Entry 8T3S (electron microscopy, 3.07 A resolution); this record covers chains A and B of the 5 polymer chains in the assembly.

# Chain A
Molecule: Guanine nucleotide-binding protein G(q) subunit alpha
From: Homo sapiens
Amino-acid sequence (230 residues; numbered 5 to 246; 12 numbers in that range are skipped by the numbering (no residue carries them; nothing is unmodelled there); the number before each row is that of its first residue):
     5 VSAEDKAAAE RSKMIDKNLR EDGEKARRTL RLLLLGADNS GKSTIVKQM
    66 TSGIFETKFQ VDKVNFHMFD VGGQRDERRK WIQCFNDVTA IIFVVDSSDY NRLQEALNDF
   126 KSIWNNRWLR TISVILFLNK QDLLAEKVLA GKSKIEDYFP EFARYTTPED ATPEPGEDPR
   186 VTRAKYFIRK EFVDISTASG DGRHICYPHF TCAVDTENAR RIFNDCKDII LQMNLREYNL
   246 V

# Chain B
Molecule: Guanine nucleotide-binding protein G(I)/G(S)/G(T) subunit beta-1
From: Homo sapiens
UniProtKB: P62873 (GBB1_HUMAN); residues 2-340 here = UniProt positions 2-340
Amino-acid sequence (342 residues; each row starts with the number of its first residue):
     2 SELDQLRQEA EQLKNQIRDA RKACADATLS QITNNIDPVG RIQMRTRRTL RGHLAKIYAM
    62 HWGTDSRLLV SASQDGKLII WDSYTTNKVH AIPLRSSWVM TCAYAPSGNY VACGGLDNIC
   122 SIYNLKTREG NVRVSRELAG HTGYLSCCRF LDDNQIVTSS GDTTCALWDI ETGQQTTTFT
   182 GHTGDVMSLS LAPDTRLFVS GACDASAKLW DVREGMCRQT FTGHESDINA ICFFPNGNAF
   242 ATGSDDATCR LFDLRADQEL MTYSHDNIIC GITSVSFSKS GRLLLAGYDD FNCNVWDALK
   302 ADRAGVLAGH DNRVSCLGVT DDGMAVATGS WDSFLKIWNG SS
Differences from the reference sequence: expression tag (341-343)

# Interface between chain A and chain B
Contacting residue pairs - 52 pairs, chain A then chain B:
  Ala13(A) - Asn88(B)
  Arg15(A) - Val90(B)  hydrogen bond (side chain-backbone)
  Arg15(A) - His91(B)
  Ser16(A) - Asn88(B)
  Ser16(A) - Lys89(B)  hydrogen bond (side chain-backbone)
  Ile19(A) - Lys89(B)
  Ile19(A) - Ala92(B)  hydrophobic
  Asp20(A) - Lys89(B)  salt bridge
  Leu23(A) - Gly53(B)
  Leu23(A) - Leu55(B)
  Leu23(A) - Lys78(B)
  Leu23(A) - Ile80(B)  hydrophobic
  Leu23(A) - Lys89(B)
  Asp26(A) - Lys78(B)  salt bridge
  Gly27(A) - Leu55(B)
  Arg35(A) - Trp99(B)
  Thr66(A) - Arg96(B)
  Gly68(A) - Asn119(B)
  Ile69(A) - Trp99(B)
  Ile69(A) - Leu117(B)
  Phe84(A) - Trp99(B)  hydrophobic
  Gln89(A) - Leu117(B)
  Gln89(A) - Asn119(B)
  Gln89(A) - Thr143(B)
  Gln89(A) - Tyr145(B)
  Arg90(A) - Gly162(B)
  Arg90(A) - Thr164(B)
  Arg90(A) - Thr184(B)
  Arg90(A) - Asp186(B)  salt bridge
  Arg94(A) - Cys204(B)
  Arg94(A) - Asp228(B)  salt bridge
  Lys95(A) - Tyr145(B)
  Lys95(A) - Met188(B)
  Lys95(A) - Cys204(B)
  Lys95(A) - Asp228(B)  salt bridge
  Lys95(A) - Asn230(B)
  Lys95(A) - Asp246(B)  salt bridge
  Trp96(A) - Leu117(B)  hydrophobic
  Gln98(A) - Tyr59(B)  hydrogen bond (backbone-side chain)
  Cys99(A) - Lys57(B)
  Cys99(A) - Tyr59(B)  hydrogen bond (backbone-side chain)
  Cys99(A) - Gln75(B)
  Cys99(A) - Trp99(B)
  Cys99(A) - Met101(B)  hydrophobic
  Phe100(A) - Trp99(B)  hydrophobic
  Phe100(A) - Leu117(B)  hydrophobic
  Asn101(A) - Trp332(B)
  Asp102(A) - Lys57(B)
  Arg132(A) - Asp246(B)  salt bridge
  Trp133(A) - Asp290(B)
  Trp133(A) - Arg314(B)
  Trp133(A) - Trp332(B)  hydrophobic
Other interface residues (no listed pair), chain A (28 interface residues in all): Asp9, Ala12, Arg24
Other interface residues (no listed pair), chain B (38 interface residues in all): Asp76, Thr86, Thr87, Asp118, Gly144, Asp163, Gly185

# In short
Chain A and chain B form an interface of 28 and 38 residues respectively, with 4 hydrogen bonds and 7 salt
bridges. Polar contacts include Asp20(A)-Lys89(B), Asp26(A)-Lys78(B) and Arg90(A)-Asp186(B).
Here chain A is Guanine nucleotide-binding protein G(q) subunit alpha and chain B is Guanine
nucleotide-binding protein G(I)/G(S)/G(T) subunit beta-1, both from Homo sapiens. Entry 8T3S (Cryo-EM
structure of the Butyrate bound FFA2-Gq complex) was determined by electron microscopy (same publication as
8T3Q, 8T3V and 8T3O).
